PDB entry 9DIO | X-ray diffraction, 2.70 A resolution | chains D and F of the 6 polymer chains in the assembly

== Chain D (and F) ==
Protein: Hemagglutinin HA2
Organism: Influenza A virus
Notes: chain F of this document is another copy of the same molecule, construct and numbering; everything in this record applies to it too
UniProt: A0A6B7HQ27 (A0A6B7HQ27_9INFA); residues 1-174 here correspond to UniProt positions 330-503 (UniProt number = residue number + 329)
Sequence (176 residues; row label = number of the first residue in the row):
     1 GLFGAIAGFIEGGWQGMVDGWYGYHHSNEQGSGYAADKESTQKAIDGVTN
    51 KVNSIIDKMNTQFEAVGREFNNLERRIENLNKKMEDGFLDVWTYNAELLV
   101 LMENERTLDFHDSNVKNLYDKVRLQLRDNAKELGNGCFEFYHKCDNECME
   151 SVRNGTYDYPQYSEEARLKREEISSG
Unresolved in the structure: 175-176 (chain F: fully traced)
Sequence notes: expression tag (175-176)
Covalently attached groups: N-acetylglucosamine (NAG) linked to N154

== How chain D and chain F interact ==
Contacting residue pairs (53; chain D residue first):
  F3(D) - L2(F)
  F3(D) - F3(F)  hydrophobic
  S54(D) - L101(F)
  I55(D) - Y94(F)  hydrogen bond (backbone-side chain)
  K58(D) - Y94(F)
  K58(D) - E97(F)  salt bridge
  K58(D) - L101(F)
  M59(D) - Y94(F)  hydrophobic
  N60(D) - L89(F)
  N60(D) - D90(F)  hydrogen bond
  Q62(D) - D86(F)
  Q62(D) - L89(F)
  Q62(D) - D90(F)
  E64(D) - K82(F)  salt bridge
  E64(D) - K83(F)
  E64(D) - D86(F)
  A65(D) - N79(F)  hydrogen bond (backbone-side chain)
  E69(D) - R76(F)  hydrogen bond (backbone-side chain)
  F70(D) - R76(F)
  F70(D) - I77(F)  hydrophobic
  E74(D) - R76(F)  salt bridge
  I77(D) - I77(F)  hydrophobic
  N81(D) - L80(F)
  N81(D) - K83(F)
  M84(D) - L80(F)  hydrophobic
  M84(D) - M84(F)  hydrophobic
  F88(D) - M84(F)
  F88(D) - G87(F)
  F88(D) - F88(F)
  W92(D) - D90(F)
  W92(D) - V91(F)  hydrophobic
  W92(D) - Y94(F)  hydrophobic
  N95(D) - N95(F)
  L99(D) - Y94(F)
  E103(D) - M102(F)
  R106(D) - E105(F)  salt bridge
  R106(D) - R106(F)
  R106(D) - D109(F)  salt bridge
  F110(D) - L2(F)  hydrophobic
  S113(D) - L2(F)  hydrogen bond (side chain-backbone)
  N117(D) - G1(F)  hydrogen bond (side chain-backbone)
  N117(D) - L2(F)
  N117(D) - F3(F)
  N117(D) - G4(F)
  L124(D) - E132(F)
  L124(D) - G134(F)
  R127(D) - E132(F)
  S163(D) - S174(F)  hydrogen bond
  E164(D) - S174(F)
  E164(D) - S175(F)
  R167(D) - E171(F)  hydrogen bond (side chain-backbone)
  R167(D) - S174(F)
  R167(D) - S175(F)  hydrogen bond
Also at the interface, not in a pair above, chain D (37 interface residues in all): K43, F63, V66, L80, V91, K116, D120, R123
Also at the interface, not in a pair above, chain F (33 interface residues in all): L98, K116, Y119

== Overview ==
The interface between chain D and chain F involves 37 residues on one side and 33 on the other, with 9
hydrogen bonds and 5 salt bridges. Polar pairs include K58(D)-E97(F), E64(D)-K82(F) and E74(D)-R76(F).
Covalently linked N-acetylglucosamine: at N154(D).
Both chains are Hemagglutinin HA2 (Influenza A virus). Entry 9DIO (Crystal structure of H5 hemagglutinin Q226L
mutant from the influenza virus A/Texas/37/2024 (H5N1) with LSTc) was determined by X-ray diffraction (same
publication as 9DIP and 9DIQ).
